Entry 7PGM (X-ray diffraction, 2.70 A resolution); this record covers chains A and C of the 3 polymer chains in the assembly.

# Chain A (and C)
Molecule: Hedgehog-interacting protein
From: Homo sapiens
Notes: chain C of this document is another copy of the same molecule, construct and numbering; everything in this record applies to it too
Reference sequence: Q96QV1 (HHIP_HUMAN); residues 213-670 here = UniProt positions 213-670
Amino-acid sequence (470 residues; numbered 210 to 679; the number before each row is that of its first residue):
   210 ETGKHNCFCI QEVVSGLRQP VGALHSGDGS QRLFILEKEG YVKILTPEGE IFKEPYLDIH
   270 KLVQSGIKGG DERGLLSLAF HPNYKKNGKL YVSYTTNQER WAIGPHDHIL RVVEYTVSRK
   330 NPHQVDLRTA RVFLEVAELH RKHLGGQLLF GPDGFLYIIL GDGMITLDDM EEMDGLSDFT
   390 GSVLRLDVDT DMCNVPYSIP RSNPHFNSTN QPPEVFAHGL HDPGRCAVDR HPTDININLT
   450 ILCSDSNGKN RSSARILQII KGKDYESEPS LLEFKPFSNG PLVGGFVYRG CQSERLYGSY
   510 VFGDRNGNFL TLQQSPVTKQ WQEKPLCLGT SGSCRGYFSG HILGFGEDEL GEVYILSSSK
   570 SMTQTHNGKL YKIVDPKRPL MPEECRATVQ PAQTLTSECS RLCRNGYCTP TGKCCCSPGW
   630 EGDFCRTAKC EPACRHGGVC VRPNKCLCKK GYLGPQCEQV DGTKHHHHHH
Disordered / not traced: 210-213, 309-313, 442-443, 458-460, 671-679 (chain C: 210-212, 308-315, 382-384, 415-419, 442-445, 456-461, 485-487, 671-679)
Differences from the reference sequence: expression tag (210-212, 671-679)
Swiss-Prot annotation at these positions:
  - region: Leu376 to Phe388 (Interaction with SHH zinc binding site)
  - binding site (Zn(2+)): Asp383
  - glycosylation (N-linked (GlcNAc...) asparagine): Asn416, Asn447, Asn459
  - mutagenesis: Glu380 (E380A: Abolishes SHH binding), Met382 (M382A: Abolishes SHH binding), Asp383 (D383A/R: Abolishes SHH binding), Asp387 (D387A: Abolishes SHH binding)
Disulfide bonds: Cys216-Cys536, Cys218-Cys543, Cys402-Cys624, Cys435-Cys452, Cys500-Cys594, Cys608-Cys617, Cys612-Cys623, Cys625-Cys634, Cys639-Cys649, Cys643-Cys655, Cys657-Cys666
From the paper describing this entry:
  - binding site for n,O6-disulfo-glucosamine: Lys277, Arg328, Lys569, Arg610, Arg613
  - mutagenesis - K277E/R328E/R350E/K569E/R610E/R613E: abolished binding to heparin
  - mutagenesis - K277E/R328E/R350E/K569E/R610E/R613E: abolished binding to HS
  - mutagenesis - K277E/R328E/R350E/K569E/R610E/R613E: abolished binding to CS
  - mutagenesis - K277E/R328E/R350E/K569E/R610E/R613E: decreased signaling

# Chain A / chain C interface
Residue-residue contacts (42):
  His214(A) with Arg595(C), hydrogen bond (backbone-side chain)
  Gln220(A) with Gln220(C), hydrogen bond
  Val222(A) with Ser542(C); Arg544(C), hydrogen bond (backbone-side chain)
  Pro256(A) with Thr539(C)
  Glu257(A) with Thr539(C), hydrogen bond; Arg544(C); Tyr546(C), hydrogen bond (backbone-side chain)
  Gly258(A) with Arg544(C); Tyr546(C)
  Thr539(A) with Pro256(C); Glu257(C), hydrogen bond
  Ser540(A) with Met590(C)
  Ser542(A) with Gln220(C); Val222(C)
  Cys543(A) with Leu589(C), hydrophobic
  Arg544(A) with Val222(C), hydrogen bond (side chain-backbone); Glu257(C), hydrogen bond (side chain-backbone); Gly258(C)
  Tyr546(A) with Glu257(C), hydrogen bond (side chain-backbone)
  Lys581(A) with Ser542(C)
  Pro585(A) with Pro588(C); Leu589(C), hydrogen bond (backbone-backbone); Met590(C), hydrogen bond (backbone-backbone)
  Lys586(A) with Pro588(C); Glu592(C), salt bridge; Arg595(C)
  Arg587(A) with Pro588(C); Leu589(C)
  Pro588(A) with Pro585(C); Lys586(C); Arg587(C); Pro588(C)
  Leu589(A) with Gln220(C); Cys543(C), hydrophobic; Pro585(C); Arg587(C)
  Met590(A) with Ser540(C); Pro585(C), hydrogen bond (backbone-backbone)
  Glu592(A) with Lys586(C), salt bridge
  Arg595(A) with His214(C), hydrogen bond (side chain-backbone); Lys586(C)
Other interface residues (no listed pair), chain A (25 interface residues in all): Val223, Glu259, Gly541, Val583
Other interface residues (no listed pair), chain C (24 interface residues in all): Glu221, Gly541, Lys581, Val583

# Summary
The interface between chain A and chain C involves 25 residues on one side and 24 on the other; the contacts
include 13 hydrogen bonds and 2 salt bridges. Polar contacts include Lys586(A)-Glu592(C), His214(A)-Arg595(C)
and Gln220(A)-Gln220(C). From the paper: a binding site for n,O6-disulfo-glucosamine at Lys277(A), Arg328(A)
and Lys569(A) among others; K277E/R328E/R350E/K569E/R610E/R613E of chain A abolish binding to heparin.
Both chains are Hedgehog-interacting protein (Homo sapiens). Entry 7PGM (HHIP-C in complex with heparin) was
determined by X-ray diffraction together with 7PGK, 7PGL and 7PGN from the same study.
